8VFX - chains G and J of the 12 polymer chains in the assembly; structure by electron microscopy, 2.65 A resolution.

== Chain G ==
Name: Histone H2A type 1-B/E
Source organism: Homo sapiens
UniProt: P04908 (H2A1B_HUMAN); residues 0-129 here correspond to UniProt positions 1-130 (UniProt number = residue number + 1)
Chain sequence (130 residues; row label = number of the first residue in the row; numbering starts at 0):
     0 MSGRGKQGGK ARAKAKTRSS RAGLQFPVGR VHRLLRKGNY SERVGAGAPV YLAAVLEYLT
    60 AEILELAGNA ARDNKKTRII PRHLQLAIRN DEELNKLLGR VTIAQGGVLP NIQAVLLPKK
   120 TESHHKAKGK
Not modelled in the structure: 0-9, 119-129
Swiss-Prot annotation at these positions:
  - modified residue: Ser1 (N-acetylserine), Arg3 (Citrulline), Lys5 (N6-(2-hydroxyisobutyryl)lysine), Lys9 (N6-(2-hydroxyisobutyryl)lysine), Lys13 (N6-(beta-hydroxybutyryl)lysine), Lys36 (N6-(2-hydroxyisobutyryl)lysine), Lys74 (N6-(2-hydroxyisobutyryl)lysine), Lys75 (N6-(2-hydroxyisobutyryl)lysine), Lys95 (N6-(2-hydroxyisobutyryl)lysine), Gln104 (N5-methylglutamine), Lys118 (N6-(2-hydroxyisobutyryl)lysine), Lys119 (N6-crotonyllysine), Thr120 (Phosphothreonine), Lys125 (N6-crotonyllysine)
  - cross-link (Glycyl lysine isopeptide (Lys-Gly)): Lys13 (interchain with G-Cter in ubiquitin), Lys15 (interchain with G-Cter in ubiquitin), Lys119 (interchain with G-Cter in ubiquitin)

== Chain J ==
Molecule: 186-nt DNA strand
Sequence (186 nucleotides; numbered 1 to 186; the number before each row is that of its first residue):
     1 ATCTTTCCTA TTGCTTTAAA GGCAGAGGAC TGTATTGATC AGTCCAAACT TCTTTCTGCA
    61 TGTACATGGA AAACTGGCCA AGGCAAACAC GTCCGGAATG ATGGTATTTA AGAACAAACA
   121 TTCCCTGGTA TCAGCAAGTA CAGTGCCCTG CTGACAGAGC AGGAGACACA AAGTACCATC
   181 TCGGAT
Not modelled in the structure: 159-186

== Interface between chain G and chain J ==
Residue-residue contacts (13; chain G residue first):
  Arg29(G) with DA120(J), hydrogen bond to the phosphate; DT121(J), salt bridge to the phosphate
  Arg42(G) with DA110(J), hydrogen bond to the sugar; DA111(J), phosphate contact
  Val43(G) with DA110(J), sugar contact; DA111(J), hydrogen bond to the phosphate
  Gly44(G) with DA110(J), phosphate contact
  Ala45(G) with DA110(J), hydrogen bond to the phosphate
  Lys75(G) with DT131(J), salt bridge to the phosphate
  Thr76(G) with DT129(J), phosphate contact; DA130(J), hydrogen bond to the phosphate
  Arg77(G) with DT129(J), phosphate contact; DA130(J), hydrogen bond to the phosphate
Interface residues without a listed pair, chain G (12 interface residues in all): Arg11, Lys13, Ala14, Glu41
Interface residues without a listed pair, chain J (9 interface residues in all): DC115, DA118

== Overview ==
The interface between chain G and chain J involves 12 residues on one side and 9 on the other, with 6 hydrogen
bonds and 2 salt bridges. Polar pairs include Arg42(G)-DA110(J), Arg29(G)-DA120(J) and Val43(G)-DA111(J).
Chain G is Histone H2A type 1-B/E (Homo sapiens) and chain J is a 186-nt DNA strand; the structure, Cryo-EM
structure of 186bp ALBN1 nucleosome aided by scFv, was determined by electron microscopy together with 8VFY
and 8VFZ from the same study.
